4J4P - chains B and C of the 6 polymer chains in the assembly; structure by X-ray diffraction, 2.91 A resolution.

== Chain B ==
Name: Ig epsilon chain C region
From: Homo sapiens
UniProtKB: P01854 (IGHE_HUMAN); the construct lacks a stretch of the UniProt sequence, so the offset changes along the chain: 225-253 = UniProt 105-133; 254-546 = UniProt 135-427
Amino-acid sequence (323 residues; each row starts with the number of its first residue):
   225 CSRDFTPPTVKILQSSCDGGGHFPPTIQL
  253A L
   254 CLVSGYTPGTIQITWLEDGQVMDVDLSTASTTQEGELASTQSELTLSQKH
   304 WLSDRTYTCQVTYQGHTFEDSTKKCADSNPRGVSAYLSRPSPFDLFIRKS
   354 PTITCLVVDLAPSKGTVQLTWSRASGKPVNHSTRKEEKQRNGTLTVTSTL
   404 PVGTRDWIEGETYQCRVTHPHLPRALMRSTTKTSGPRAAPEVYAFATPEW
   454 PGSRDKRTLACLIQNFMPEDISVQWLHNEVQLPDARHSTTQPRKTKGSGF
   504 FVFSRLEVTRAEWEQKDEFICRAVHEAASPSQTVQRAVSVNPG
Unresolved in the structure: 225-228, 545-546
Cystine bridges: Cys254-Cys312, Cys358-Cys418, Cys464-Cys524
Covalent attachments: glycan linked to Asn394
Differences from the reference sequence: engineered mutation Gln265 (Asn146 in P01854), Gln371 (Asn252 in P01854)
UniProt features mapped onto this chain:
  - glycosylation (N-linked (GlcNAc...) asparagine): Asn383, Asn394
What the authors report for this chain:
  - conformationally variable residues (loop rearrangement): Asn332 (from molecular simulation)
  - conformationally variable residues: Pro426

== Chain C ==
Name: Immunoglobulin G Fab Fragment Heavy Chain
From: Homo sapiens
Notes: antibody fragment or engineered binder
Amino-acid sequence (249 residues; each row starts with the number of its first residue):
     1 MEWIWIFLFLLSVTTGVHSQVQLQQSGPGLVKPSQTLSLTCGISGDSVSS
    51 NSAAWNWLRQSPSRGLEWLGRTYYRSKWYNDYAVSMKSRITINPDTSRNQ
   101 FSLQLNSVTPEDTAVYYCARDGEISYDYYYYGMDVWGRGTLVTVSSASTK
   151 GPSVFPLAPSSKSTSGGTAALGCLVKDYFPEPVTVSWNSGALTSGVHTFP
   201 AVLQSSGLYSLSSVVTVPSSSLGTQTYICNVNHKPSNTKVDKKVEPKSC
Unresolved in the structure: 1-19, 160-165, 248-249
Cystine bridges: Cys41-Cys118, Cys173-Cys229

== How chain B and chain C interact ==
Contacting residue pairs (21):
  Gln301(B) - Thr96(C)  hydrogen bond
  Lys302(B) - Trp78(C)
  Leu305(B) - Tyr74(C)
  Leu305(B) - Lys77(C)
  Leu305(B) - Trp78(C)
  Ser306(B) - Lys77(C)
  Asp307(B) - Ser76(C)
  Asp307(B) - Lys77(C)
  Lys327(B) - Tyr74(C)
  Lys327(B) - Ser76(C)  hydrogen bond (side chain-backbone)
  Ala364(B) - Tyr79(C)
  Pro365(B) - Tyr79(C)
  Ser366(B) - Tyr79(C)
  Arg393(B) - Arg71(C)  hydrogen bond (backbone-side chain)
  Arg393(B) - Asp121(C)  salt bridge
  Arg393(B) - Tyr131(C)  hydrogen bond (side chain-backbone)
  Asn394(B) - Arg75(C)  hydrogen bond (backbone-side chain)
  Asn394(B) - Tyr131(C)
  Gly395(B) - Tyr73(C)
  Gly395(B) - Arg75(C)
  His424(B) - Ser76(C)
Interface residues without a listed pair, chain B (14 interface residues in all): Gln392
Interface residues without a listed pair, chain C (15 interface residues in all): Asn80, Asn93, Pro94, Gly132

== Overview ==
14 residues of chain B and 15 residues of chain C are in contact, with 5 hydrogen bonds and 1 salt bridge.
Among the polar pairs are Arg393(B)-Asp121(C), Gln301(B)-Thr96(C) and Lys327(B)-Ser76(C). The paper reports
conformational variability at Asn332(B) and Pro426(B).
Chain B is Ig epsilon chain C region and chain C is Immunoglobulin G Fab Fragment Heavy Chain, both from Homo
sapiens; the structure, The complex of human IgE-Fc with two bound Fab fragments, was determined by X-ray
diffraction.
